6GCS - chains C and I of the 42 polymer chains in the assembly; structure by electron microscopy, 4.32 A resolution (low resolution: residue-level contacts below are approximate; hydrogen-bond / salt-bridge calls are withheld).

[Chain C]
Molecule: 49-kDa protein (nucm)
Source organism: Yarrowia lipolytica
Notes: EC 1.6.99.3
UniProt: Q9UUU1 (Q9UUU1_YARLL); residue numbers follow UniProt; this construct covers 1-466
Amino-acid sequence (466 residues; row label = number of the first residue in the row):
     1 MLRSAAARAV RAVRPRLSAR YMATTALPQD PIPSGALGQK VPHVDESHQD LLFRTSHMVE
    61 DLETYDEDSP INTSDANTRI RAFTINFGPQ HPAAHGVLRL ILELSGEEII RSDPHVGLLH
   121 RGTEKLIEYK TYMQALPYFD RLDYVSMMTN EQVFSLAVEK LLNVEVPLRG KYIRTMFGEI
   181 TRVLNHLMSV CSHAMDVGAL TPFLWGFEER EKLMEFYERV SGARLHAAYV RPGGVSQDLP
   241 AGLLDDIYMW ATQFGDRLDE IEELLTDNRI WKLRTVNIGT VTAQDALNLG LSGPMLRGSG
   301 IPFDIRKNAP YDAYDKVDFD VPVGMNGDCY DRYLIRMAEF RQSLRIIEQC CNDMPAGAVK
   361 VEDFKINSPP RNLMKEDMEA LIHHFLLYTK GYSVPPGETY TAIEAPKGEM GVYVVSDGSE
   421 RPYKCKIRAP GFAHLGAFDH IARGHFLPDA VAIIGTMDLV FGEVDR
Not modelled in the structure: 1-49, 466
Ligand contacts:
  - 1,2-Distearoyl-sn-glycerophosphoethanolamine (3PE): Arg269, Ile270, Leu273
  - 4Fe-4S cluster (SF4): Arg121, Arg141, His226

[Chain I]
Molecule: Tyky subunit (nuim)
Source organism: Yarrowia lipolytica
Notes: EC 1.6.99.3
UniProt: Q9UUT8 (Q9UUT8_YARLL); numbering as in UniProt (aligned over 1-229)
Amino-acid sequence (229 residues; numbered 1 to 229; the number before each row is that of its first residue):
     1 MLSLVRPAVT RSILRGAPGS MRLLSSTARL HAPATDSAIN IYAGGSAAAA PPAGFRIHRP
    61 ATWEESEEGA LSKATKYFLL AEMFRGLYVV LEQFFRAPYT IYYPFEKGPV SPRFRGEHAL
   121 RRYPSGEERC IACKLCEAIC PALAITIDAE ERIDGSRRTT KYDIDMTKCI YCGYCQESCP
   181 VDAIVETPNV EYATETREEL LYNKEKLLAN GDKWELELQY ALDADAPYR
Not modelled in the structure: 1-49
Metal / ion sites: 4Fe-4S cluster Fe site 1: Cys130, Cys133, Cys136, Cys179; 4Fe-4S cluster Fe site 2: Cys140, Cys169, Cys172, Cys175
Ligand contacts:
  - 1,2-Distearoyl-sn-glycerophosphoethanolamine (3PE): Tyr77, Phe78, Leu80, Met83, Leu87
  - 4Fe-4S cluster (SF4), molecule 1: His118, Ile139, Cys140, Pro141, Ile145, Cys169, Ile170, Tyr171, Cys172, Gly173, Tyr174, Cys175, Glu186
  - 4Fe-4S cluster (SF4), molecule 2: Cys130, Ile131, Ala132, Cys133, Lys134, Leu135, Cys136, Ile147, Tyr162, Cys179, Pro180, Val181, Ala183, Ile184

[How chain C and chain I interact]
Pairs across the interface (65):
  Lys130(C) with Pro141(I); Leu143(I)
  Met133(C) with Tyr174(I)
  Gln134(C) with Ala138(I); Ile139(I); Pro141(I)
  Pro137(C) with Pro141(I); Ile170(I); Tyr174(I)
  Tyr138(C) with Pro141(I)
  Arg141(C) with Ile170(I)
  Trp205(C) with Val90(I); Gln93(I)
  Glu208(C) with Tyr99(I)
  Glu215(C) with Pro109(I)
  Glu218(C) with Pro109(I); Val110(I); Ser111(I); Phe114(I)
  Arg219(C) with Ser111(I); Arg113(I)
  Val220(C) with Arg113(I)
  Ser221(C) with Arg113(I)
  Gly222(C) with Arg113(I); Phe114(I); Arg115(I)
  Ala223(C) with Phe114(I); Arg115(I)
  Ala228(C) with Tyr174(I)
  Arg231(C) with Tyr174(I); Glu177(I)
  Ser236(C) with Glu177(I)
  Gln237(C) with Arg113(I); Tyr228(I)
  Asp238(C) with Arg113(I)
  Pro240(C) with Arg113(I)
  Glu260(C) with Gln93(I); Arg96(I)
  Glu263(C) with Val89(I)
  Leu264(C) with Val90(I)
  Asp267(C) with Glu82(I)
  Asn268(C) with Glu82(I); Met83(I)
  Arg269(C) with Tyr77(I); Leu80(I); Glu82(I); Met83(I)
  Ile270(C) with Met83(I)
  Gly300(C) with Ile57(I)
  Pro302(C) with Ile57(I)
  Arg371(C) with Glu177(I); Cys179(I); Pro180(I); Asp182(I); Arg229(I)
  Met374(C) with Pro180(I)
  Lys375(C) with Pro180(I)
  His384(C) with Glu177(I); Ser178(I)
  Phe385(C) with Leu135(I)
  Tyr388(C) with Ala138(I); Ile139(I); Glu177(I); Ser178(I)
  Thr389(C) with Leu135(I)
Other interface residues (no listed pair), chain C (40 interface residues in all): Leu136, Lys212, Leu239
Other interface residues (no listed pair), chain I (35 interface residues in all): Lys76, Arg85, Gly86, Cys172, Gln176

[In short]
40 residues of chain C face 35 of chain I across their interface. 1,2-Distearoyl-sn-glycerophosphoethanolamine
is bound between chain C and chain I. Bound to chain C: 4Fe-4S cluster. Ligands of chain I: 4Fe-4S cluster.
Chain C is 49-kDa protein (nucm) and chain I is Tyky subunit (nuim), both from Yarrowia lipolytica; the
structure, Cryo-EM structure of respiratory complex I from Yarrowia lipolytica, was determined by electron
microscopy.
